8ENK - chains B and E of the 5 polymer chains in the assembly; structure by X-ray diffraction, 2.50 A resolution.

[Chain B]
Molecule: Spliceosome RNA helicase DDX39B
Source organism: Homo sapiens
Notes: EC 3.6.4.13
UniProt: Q13838 (DX39B_HUMAN); residues 44-428 here = UniProt positions 44-428
Amino-acid sequence (390 residues; each row starts with the number of its first residue):
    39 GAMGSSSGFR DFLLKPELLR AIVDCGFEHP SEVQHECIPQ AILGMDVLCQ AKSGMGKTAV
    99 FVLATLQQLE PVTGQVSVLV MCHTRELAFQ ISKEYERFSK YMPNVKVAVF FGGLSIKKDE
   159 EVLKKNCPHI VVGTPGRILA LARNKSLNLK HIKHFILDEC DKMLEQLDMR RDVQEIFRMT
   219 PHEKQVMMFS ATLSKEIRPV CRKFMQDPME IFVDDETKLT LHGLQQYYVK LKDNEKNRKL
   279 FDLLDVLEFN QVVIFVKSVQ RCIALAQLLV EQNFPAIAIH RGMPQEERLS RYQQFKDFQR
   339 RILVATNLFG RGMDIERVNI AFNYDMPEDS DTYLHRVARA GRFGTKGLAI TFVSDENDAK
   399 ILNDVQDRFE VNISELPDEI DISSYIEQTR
Disordered / not traced: 39-43, 425-428
Construct notes: expression tag (39-43)
Small-molecule neighbours: ADP / beryllium trifluoride: Phe47, Phe65, His67, Pro68, Ser69, Gln72, Lys90, Ser91, Gly92, Met93, Gly94, Lys95, Thr96, Ala97, Glu132, Arg135, Glu197, Ala229, Gly350, Asp352, Arg377, Arg380, Phe381
UniProt features mapped onto this chain:
  - motif: Ser45 to His73 (Q motif), Asp196 to Asp199 (DECD box)
  - binding site (ATP): Ala89 to Thr96
  - modified residue: Thr172 (Phosphothreonine)
Reported in the primary citation:
  - mutagenesis - D283R: abolished binding to SARNP

[Chain E]
Molecule: Protein THO1
Source organism: Saccharomyces cerevisiae
UniProt: P40040 (THO1_YEAST); residues 123-178 here = UniProt positions 123-178
Amino-acid sequence (61 residues; row label = number of the first residue in the row):
   118 GAMGSEEIKA KALDLLNKKL HRANKFGQDQ ADIDSLQRQI NRVEKFGVDL NSKLAEELGL
   178 V
Disordered / not traced: 118-122, 176-178
Construct notes: expression tag (118-122)
Reported in the primary citation:
  - mutagenesis - R139A/F143A/R159A/F163A: abolished binding to Spliceosome RNA helicase DDX39B (chain B)

[Chain B / chain E interface]
Contacting residue pairs (26; chain B residue first):
  Arg276(B) - Arg155(E)
  Leu282(B) - Lys162(E)
  Asp283(B) - Arg159(E)  salt bridge
  Asp283(B) - Lys162(E)  hydrogen bond (backbone-side chain)
  Leu285(B) - Lys162(E)  hydrogen bond (backbone-side chain)
  Glu286(B) - Lys162(E)  salt bridge
  Phe287(B) - Lys162(E)
  Phe287(B) - Phe163(E)  hydrophobic
  Val308(B) - Asp166(E)
  Val308(B) - Asn168(E)
  Val308(B) - Ser169(E)
  Glu309(B) - Ser169(E)
  Glu309(B) - Lys170(E)  hydrogen bond (backbone-backbone)
  Gln310(B) - Arg159(E)  hydrogen bond (backbone-side chain)
  Asn311(B) - Arg159(E)
  Asn311(B) - Val160(E)
  Asn311(B) - Gly164(E)  hydrogen bond (side chain-backbone)
  Asn311(B) - Val165(E)
  Asn311(B) - Asp166(E)  hydrogen bond (side chain-backbone)
  Asn311(B) - Ser169(E)  hydrogen bond
  Phe312(B) - Arg159(E)
  Phe312(B) - Phe163(E)  hydrophobic
  Pro313(B) - Phe163(E)  hydrophobic
  Pro313(B) - Asp166(E)
  Arg339(B) - Lys162(E)  hydrogen bond (side chain-backbone)
  Arg339(B) - Phe163(E)
Interface residues without a listed pair, chain B (17 interface residues in all): Asp280, Val284, Arg338, Ile340
Interface residues without a listed pair, chain E (12 interface residues in all): Leu171
From the paper, about this interface:
  - pairs named by the authors: Phe287(B)-Phe163(E) (hydrophobic contact), Phe312(B)-Phe163(E) (hydrophobic contact), Pro313(B)-Phe163(E) (hydrophobic contact), Ile340(B)-Phe163(E) (hydrophobic contact), Arg159(E)-Asp283(B) (salt bridge), Arg159(E)-Gln310(B) (hydrogen bond)
  - interface residues, chain E: Lys162(E), Phe163(E)

[Summary]
17 residues of chain B face 12 of chain E across their interface; the contacts include 8 hydrogen bonds and 2
salt bridges. Polar contacts include Asp283(B)-Arg159(E), Glu286(B)-Lys162(E) and Asp283(B)-Lys162(E). The
paper describes hydrophobic contacts between Phe287(B) and Phe163(E), Phe312(B) and Phe163(E) and Pro313(B)
and Phe163(E) among others; a salt bridge between Arg159(E) and Asp283(B); a hydrogen bond between Arg159(E)
and Gln310(B). The paper reports that D283R of chain B abolishes binding to SARNP; interface residues
Lys162(E) and Phe163(E).
Here chain B is Spliceosome RNA helicase DDX39B (Homo sapiens) and chain E is Protein THO1 (Saccharomyces
cerevisiae). Entry 8ENK (Crystal structure of UAP56 in complex with Tho1, the yeast homolog of human SARNP)
was determined by X-ray diffraction.
